PDB entry 7SAZ | electron microscopy, 3.00 A resolution | chains A and D of the 7 polymer chains in the assembly

== Chain A ==
Molecule: GldM
Source organism: Capnocytophaga canimorsus (strain 5)
Notes: fragment: C-terminal TEV cleavage site and TwinStrep Tag
UniProt: F9YQB7 (F9YQB7_CAPCC); numbering as in UniProt (aligned over 1-330)
Chain sequence (369 residues; numbered 1 to 369; the number before each row is that of its first residue):
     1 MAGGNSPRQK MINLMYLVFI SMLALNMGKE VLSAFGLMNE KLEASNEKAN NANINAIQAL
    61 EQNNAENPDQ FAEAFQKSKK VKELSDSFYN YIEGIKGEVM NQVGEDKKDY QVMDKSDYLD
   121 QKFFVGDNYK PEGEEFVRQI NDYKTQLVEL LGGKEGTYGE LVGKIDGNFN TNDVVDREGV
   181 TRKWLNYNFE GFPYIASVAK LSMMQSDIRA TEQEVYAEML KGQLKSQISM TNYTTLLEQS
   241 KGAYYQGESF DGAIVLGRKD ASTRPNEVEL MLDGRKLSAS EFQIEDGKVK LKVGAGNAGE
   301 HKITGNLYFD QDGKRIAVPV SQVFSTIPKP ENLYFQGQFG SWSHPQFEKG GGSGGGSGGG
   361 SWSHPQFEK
Unresolved in the structure: 1-4, 222-369
Differences from the reference sequence: expression tag (331-369)

== Chain D ==
Molecule: GldL
Source organism: Capnocytophaga canimorsus (strain 5)
UniProt: F9YQB6 (F9YQB6_CAPCC); residues 1-228 here = UniProt positions 1-228
Chain sequence (228 residues; numbered 1 to 228; the number before each row is that of its first residue):
     1 MAQSNKTTKK IFQMAYGIGA SIVILGALFK ILHWEIDFGG FKLGGGFLLA FGLITEAIIF
    61 FISAFEPVEE GYDWSLVYPE LVGGEARQNQ LVGRGVVSQL SEEDKAIKES LSEKLDNLLA
   121 EAQIDANLMH SLSASIQNFA GAAKEIAPVT DAMVSTHKYG EELSMAAAHL ESLNSLYKLQ
   181 LERTENQVSA QAGVVDNLNS LNEQMMSFKD NLKSLNSVYG GMLSAMGK
Unresolved in the structure: 1-6, 66-228

== Chain A / chain D interface ==
Contacting residue pairs - 15 pairs, chain A then chain D:
  N13(A) - Y16(D)
  L14(A) - F60(D)  hydrophobic
  L17(A) - Y16(D)
  L17(A) - A20(D)  hydrophobic
  L17(A) - V23(D)  hydrophobic
  I20(A) - I24(D)  hydrophobic
  S21(A) - V23(D)
  A24(A) - A27(D)
  A24(A) - K30(D)
  A24(A) - I31(D)  hydrophobic
  Q111(A) - H33(D)
  V112(A) - H33(D)  hydrogen bond (backbone-side chain)
  D114(A) - H33(D)  salt bridge
  K115(A) - I31(D)
  K115(A) - L32(D)
Other interface residues (no listed pair), chain A (11 interface residues in all): L23
Other interface residues (no listed pair), chain D (11 interface residues in all): E56

== Overview ==
The chain A/chain D interface involves 11 residues from each chain, with 1 hydrogen bond and 1 salt bridge.
Among the polar pairs are D114(A)-H33(D) and V112(A)-H33(D).
Here chain A is GldM and chain D is GldL, both from Capnocytophaga canimorsus (strain 5). Entry 7SAZ
(Structure of GldLM, the proton-powered motor that drives Type IX protein secretion and gliding motility in
...) was determined by electron microscopy together with 7SAT, 7SAU, 7SAX and 7SB2 from the same study.
